Entry 3AZM (X-ray diffraction, 2.89 A resolution); this record covers chains G and J of the 10 polymer chains in the assembly.

Chain G:
Name: Histone H2A type 1-B/E
Source organism: Homo sapiens
Reference sequence: P04908 (H2A1B_HUMAN); residues 0-129 here correspond to UniProt positions 1-130 (UniProt number = residue number + 1)
Sequence (133 residues; row label = number of the first residue in the row; numbers below 1 keep their minus sign (Gly-3 is residue -3)):
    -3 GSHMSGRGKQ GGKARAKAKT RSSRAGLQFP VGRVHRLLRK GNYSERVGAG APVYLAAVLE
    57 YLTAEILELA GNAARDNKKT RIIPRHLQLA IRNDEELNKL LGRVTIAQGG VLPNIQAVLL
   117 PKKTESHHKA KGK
Unresolved in the structure: -3 to 14, 119-129
Construct notes: expression tag (-3 to -1)

Chain J:
Molecule: 146-nt DNA strand
Sequence (146 nucleotides; each row starts with the number of its first residue):
   147 ATCAATATCC ACCTGCAGAT TCTACCAAAA GTGTATTTGG AAACTGCTCC ATCAAAAGGC
   207 ATGTTCAGCT GAATTCAGCT GAACATGCCT TTTGATGGAG CAGTTTCCAA ATACACTTTT
   267 GGTAGAATCT GCAGGTGGAT ATTGAT
Unresolved in the structure: 147
Metal / ion sites: Mn2+ site 1 near DG217 (its only coordinating residue here); Mn2+ site 2 near DG280 (its only coordinating residue here)

Interface between chain G and chain J:
Pairs across the interface (11):
  Lys15(G) - DG177(J)  phosphate contact
  Lys15(G) - DT178(J)  phosphate contact
  Thr16(G) - DG177(J)  phosphate contact
  Arg17(G) - DG177(J)  salt bridge to the phosphate
  Arg20(G) - DT178(J)  salt bridge to the phosphate
  Arg29(G) - DA176(J)  phosphate contact
  Arg32(G) - DA175(J)  phosphate contact
  Arg32(G) - DA176(J)  salt bridge to the phosphate
  Arg42(G) - DT184(J)  sugar contact
  Arg42(G) - DG185(J)  sugar contact
  Arg77(G) - DT166(J)  sugar contact
Other interface residues (no listed pair), chain G (9 interface residues in all): Gly28

Overview:
Chain G and chain J form an interface of 9 and 7 residues respectively; the contacts include 3 salt bridges.
Polar pairs include Arg17(G)-DG177(J), Arg20(G)-DT178(J) and Arg32(G)-DA176(J).
Chain G is Histone H2A type 1-B/E (Homo sapiens) and chain J is a 146-nt DNA strand; the structure, Crystal
Structure of Human Nucleosome Core Particle Containing H4K79Q mutation, was determined by X-ray diffraction
together with 3AYW, 3AZE, 3AZF, 3AZG, 3AZH, 3AZJ and 3 further entries from the same study.
